6ILQ - chains A and B; structure by X-ray diffraction, 2.41 A resolution.

Chain A:
Protein: Peroxisome proliferator-activated receptor gamma
From: Homo sapiens
UniProt: P37231 (PPARG_HUMAN); residues 206-477 here correspond to UniProt positions 234-505 (UniProt number = residue number + 28)
Chain sequence (272 residues; row label = number of the first residue in the row):
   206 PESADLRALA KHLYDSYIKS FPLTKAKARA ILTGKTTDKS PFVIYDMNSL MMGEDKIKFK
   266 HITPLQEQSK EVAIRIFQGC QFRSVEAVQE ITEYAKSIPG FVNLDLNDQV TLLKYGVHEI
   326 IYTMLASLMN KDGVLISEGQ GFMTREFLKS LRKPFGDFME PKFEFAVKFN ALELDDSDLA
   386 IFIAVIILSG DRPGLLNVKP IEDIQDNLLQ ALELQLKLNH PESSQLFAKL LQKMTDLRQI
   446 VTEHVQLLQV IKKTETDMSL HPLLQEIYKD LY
Disordered / not traced: 206, 243-244, 258-276, 462-463, 477
UniProt features mapped onto this chain:
  - motif: Pro-467 to Asp-475 (9aaTAD)
  - binding site (rosiglitazone): Gln-286 to Ser-289, His-323, His-449, Tyr-473
  - cross-link: Lys-224 (Glycyl lysine isopeptide (Lys-Gly) (interchain with G-Cter in ubiquitin))
Ligand contacts: AE0 (ethyl [2-butyl-6-oxo-1-{[2'-(5-oxo-4,5-dihydro-1,2,4-oxadiazol-3-yl)[1,1'-biphenyl]-4-yl]methyl}-4-(propan-2-yl)-1,6-dihydropyrimidin-5-yl]acetate): Phe-226, Pro-227, Leu-228, Leu-255, Ile-281, Gly-284, Cys-285, Arg-288, Ser-289, Ala-292, Glu-295, Ile-326, Tyr-327, Met-329, Leu-330, Leu-333, Val-339, Ile-341, Ser-342, Glu-343, Met-348, Leu-353, Met-364, His-449

Chain B:
Protein: Nuclear receptor coactivator 1
Notes: EC 2.3.1.48
UniProt: Q15788 (NCOA1_HUMAN); residue numbers follow UniProt; this construct covers 676-700
Chain sequence (25 residues; each row starts with the number of its first residue):
   676 CPSSHSSLTE RHKILHRLLQ EGSPS
Disordered / not traced: 676-681, 696-700
UniProt features mapped onto this chain:
  - motif: Leu-690 to Leu-694 (LXXLL motif 4)
  - modified residue: Ser-698 (Phosphoserine)
  - mutagenesis: Leu-693 to Leu-694 (Slightly affects interactions with steroid receptors. Abolishes interactions with steroid receptors; when associated with A-636; A-637; A-752 and A-753)

Interface between chain A and chain B:
Residue-residue contacts - 21 pairs, chain A then chain B:
  Val-293(A) with Leu-690(B), hydrophobic
  Gln-294(A) with Leu-693(B)
  Thr-297(A) with Leu-693(B)
  Lys-301(A) with Leu-693(B), hydrogen bond (side chain-backbone); Leu-694(B)
  Leu-311(A) with Thr-684(B); His-691(B)
  Asn-312(A) with Ser-682(B); Leu-683(B); Thr-684(B)
  Gln-314(A) with Leu-694(B)
  Val-315(A) with Leu-683(B); His-687(B); Leu-694(B), hydrophobic
  Thr-316(A) with Leu-683(B)
  Leu-318(A) with Leu-694(B), hydrophobic
  Lys-319(A) with His-687(B)
  Pro-467(A) with Ile-689(B), hydrophobic
  Leu-468(A) with Ile-689(B), hydrophobic; Leu-690(B), hydrophobic
  Glu-471(A) with His-687(B), hydrogen bond (backbone-side chain)
Also at the interface, not in a pair above, chain A (16 interface residues in all): Phe-306, Ile-472

In short:
16 residues of chain A and 9 residues of chain B are in contact; the contacts include 2 hydrogen bonds. Polar
contacts include Lys-301(A)/Leu-693(B) and Glu-471(A)/His-687(B). Chain A binds compound AE0. UniProt lists 7
rosiglitazone-binding residues on chain A; 2 mutagenesis sites on chain B.
Chain A is Peroxisome proliferator-activated receptor gamma (Homo sapiens) and chain B is Nuclear receptor
coactivator 1; the structure, Crystal structure of PPARgamma with compound BR101549, was determined by X-ray
diffraction.
